Entry 5J29 (X-ray diffraction, 2.20 A resolution); this record covers chains A and P of the 4 polymer chains in the assembly.

== Chain A ==
Protein: DNA polymerase beta
Organism: Homo sapiens
Notes: EC 2.7.7.7, 4.2.99.-
Reference sequence: P06746 (DPOLB_HUMAN); numbering as in UniProt (aligned over 1-335)
Amino-acid sequence (335 residues; row label = number of the first residue in the row):
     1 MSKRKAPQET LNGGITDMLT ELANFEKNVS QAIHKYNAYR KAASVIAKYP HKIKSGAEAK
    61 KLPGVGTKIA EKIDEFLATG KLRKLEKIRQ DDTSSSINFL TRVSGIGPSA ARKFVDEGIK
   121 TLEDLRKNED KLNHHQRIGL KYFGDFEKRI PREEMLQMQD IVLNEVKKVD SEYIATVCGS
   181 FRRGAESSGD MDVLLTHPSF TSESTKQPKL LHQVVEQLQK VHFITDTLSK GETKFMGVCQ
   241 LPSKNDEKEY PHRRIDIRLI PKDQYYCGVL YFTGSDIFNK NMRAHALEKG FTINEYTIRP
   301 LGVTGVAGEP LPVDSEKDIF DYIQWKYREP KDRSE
Not modelled in the structure: 1-9
Metal / ion sites: Na+ site 1: Lys-60, Leu-62, Val-65 (shared with 1 residue of chain D); Na+ site 2: Thr-101, Val-103, Ile-106 (shared with DG9(P) of chain P); Mg2+ site 1: Asp-190, Asp-192 (together with DUP); Mg2+ site 2: Asp-190, Asp-192, Asp-256 (together with DUP)
Ligand contacts: DUP (2'-deoxyuridine 5'-alpha,beta-imido-triphosphate): Gly-179, Ser-180, Arg-183, Ser-188, Gly-189, Asp-190, Asp-192, Asp-256, Tyr-271, Phe-272, Thr-273, Gly-274, Ser-275, Asp-276, Asn-279

== Chain P ==
Molecule: Primer Strand
Sequence (10 nucleotides; numbered 1 to 10; the number before each row is that of its first residue):
     1 GCTGATGCGA
Metal / ion sites: Na+: DG9 (shared with Thr-101(A), Val-103(A), Ile-106(A) of chain A)

== Interface between chain A and chain P ==
Residue-residue contacts (14; chain A residue first):
  Val-103(A) / DG9(P)  phosphate contact
  Ser-104(A) / DG9(P)  phosphate contact
  Gly-105(A) / DC8(P)  phosphate contact
  Gly-105(A) / DG9(P)  hydrogen bond to the phosphate
  Ile-106(A) / DG9(P)  hydrogen bond to the phosphate
  Gly-107(A) / DC8(P)  hydrogen bond to the phosphate
  Gly-107(A) / DG9(P)  phosphate contact
  Pro-108(A) / DC8(P)  phosphate contact
  Ser-109(A) / DG7(P)  phosphate contact
  Ser-109(A) / DC8(P)  hydrogen bond to the phosphate
  Ala-110(A) / DC8(P)  hydrogen bond to the phosphate
  His-135(A) / DG9(P)  sugar contact
  Lys-234(A) / DG9(P)  base contact
  Arg-254(A) / DA10(P)  salt bridge to the phosphate
Also at the interface, not in a pair above, chain A (13 interface residues in all): Met-236, Asp-256

== Summary ==
Chain A and chain P form an interface of 13 and 4 residues respectively, with 5 hydrogen bonds and 1 salt
bridge. Among the polar pairs are Gly-105(A)/DG9(P), Ile-106(A)/DG9(P) and Gly-107(A)/DC8(P). Chain A binds
compound DUP. Lys-60(A), Leu-62(A) and Val-65(A) form the Na+ site 1.
Here chain A is DNA polymerase beta (Homo sapiens) and chain P is Primer Strand. Entry 5J29 (Ternary complex
crystal structure of DNA polymerase Beta with A:A mismatch at the primer terminus) was determined by X-ray
diffraction (same publication as 5J0O, 5J0P, 5J0Q, 5J0R, 5J0S, 5J0T and 16 further entries).
